Entry 8TH8 (electron microscopy, 7.40 A resolution (low resolution: residue-level contacts below are approximate; hydrogen-bond / salt-bridge calls are withheld)); this record covers chains G and Q of the 18 polymer chains in the assembly.

[Chain G]
Protein: Kinase domain protein
Source organism: Tetrahymena thermophila
UniProt: Q24CL2 (Q24CL2_TETTS); residues 1-345 here = UniProt positions 1-345
Amino-acid sequence (345 residues; each row starts with the number of its first residue):
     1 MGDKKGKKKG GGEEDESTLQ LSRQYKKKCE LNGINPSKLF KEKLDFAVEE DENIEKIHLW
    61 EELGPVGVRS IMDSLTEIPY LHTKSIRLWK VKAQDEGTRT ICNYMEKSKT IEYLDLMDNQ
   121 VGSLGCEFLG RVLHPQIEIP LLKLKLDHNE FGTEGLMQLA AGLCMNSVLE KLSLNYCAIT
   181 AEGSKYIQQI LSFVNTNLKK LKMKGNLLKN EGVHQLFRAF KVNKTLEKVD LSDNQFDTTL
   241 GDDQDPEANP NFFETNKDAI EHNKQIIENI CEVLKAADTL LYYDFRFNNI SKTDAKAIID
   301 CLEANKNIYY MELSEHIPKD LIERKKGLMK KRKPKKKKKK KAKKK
Disulfide bonds: Cys271-Cys301

[Chain Q]
Protein: Calmodulin 7-2
Source organism: Tetrahymena thermophila
UniProt: I7MDA9 (I7MDA9_TETTS); numbering as in UniProt (aligned over 1-202)
Amino-acid sequence (202 residues; row label = number of the first residue in the row):
     1 MDNTGKLEKQ LVTLNDGLPK KPAKEIIEEL KHHLYQDFQK FFSEEKKQQY QNNFALFDRD
    61 NDKYINLSEL KELLTSVNIT FPDDELEELY NEFCLTSPEA DGINEDAVFI IVSKKIRDND
   121 KDEQLTQAFK LVEKAVNDEL AKTPNETKEQ EGYIRVEQFK ELLMTLGNRW SEEQANEFLK
   181 DINPKSDERI NYLDVVKKLM KR

[Chain G / chain Q interface]
Residue-residue contacts (70; chain G residue first):
  Pro135(G) with Glu29(Q); His32(Q); His33(Q)
  Gln136(G) with His33(Q)
  Leu141(G) with Lys21(Q)
  Leu142(G) with Lys21(Q)
  Met165(G) with Glu28(Q); His32(Q); Tyr35(Q)
  Asn166(G) with Glu25(Q); Glu28(Q)
  Ser167(G) with Glu25(Q); Ile26(Q); Ile27(Q); Glu28(Q); Glu29(Q)
  Val168(G) with Lys21(Q); Glu25(Q); Ile26(Q)
  Leu169(G) with Lys21(Q); Glu25(Q); Ile26(Q)
  Glu170(G) with Lys21(Q)
  Gln188(G) with Lys63(Q)
  Ile190(G) with Glu28(Q)
  Ser192(G) with Asn104(Q)
  Phe193(G) with Glu28(Q); Lys31(Q); Tyr35(Q)
  Val194(G) with Lys31(Q); Thr96(Q)
  Asn195(G) with Lys24(Q); Glu25(Q); Ile27(Q); Glu28(Q); Lys31(Q)
  Thr196(G) with Pro22(Q); Ala23(Q); Lys24(Q); Glu25(Q); Ile26(Q); Ile27(Q)
  Asn197(G) with Lys21(Q); Pro22(Q); Ala23(Q); Lys24(Q); Glu25(Q); Ile26(Q); Ile27(Q)
  Leu198(G) with Pro22(Q); Ala23(Q); Lys24(Q); Glu25(Q); Ile26(Q)
  Lys199(G) with Pro22(Q); Lys24(Q)
  Lys200(G) with Lys24(Q)
  Leu201(G) with Lys24(Q)
  Phe220(G) with Glu99(Q)
  Lys221(G) with Ser97(Q); Pro98(Q); Glu99(Q)
  Val222(G) with Thr96(Q); Ser97(Q); Pro98(Q)
  Lys224(G) with Pro98(Q)
  Thr225(G) with Ala23(Q)
  Leu226(G) with Ala23(Q)
  Glu227(G) with Pro22(Q)
  Ala276(G) with Glu99(Q)
Also at the interface, not in a pair above, chain G (32 interface residues in all): Leu163, Cys164
Also at the interface, not in a pair above, chain Q (22 interface residues in all): Lys20, Leu30, Ala100

[Overview]
32 residues of chain G face 22 of chain Q across their interface.
Chain G is Kinase domain protein and chain Q is Calmodulin 7-2, both from Tetrahymena thermophila; the
structure, Linker domain of Nexin-dynein regulatory complex from Tetrahymena thermophila, was determined by
electron microscopy (same publication as 8TID and 8TEK).
